Entry 2H48 (X-ray diffraction, 2.20 A resolution); this record covers chains B and C of the 3 polymer chains in the assembly.

Chain B:
Name: Caspase 1, isoform gamma
Source organism: Homo sapiens
Notes: EC 3.4.22.36; fragment: small subunit, residues 317-404
UniProt: P29466 (CASP1_HUMAN); residue numbers follow UniProt; this construct covers 317-404
Sequence (88 residues; numbered 317 to 404; the number before each row is that of its first residue):
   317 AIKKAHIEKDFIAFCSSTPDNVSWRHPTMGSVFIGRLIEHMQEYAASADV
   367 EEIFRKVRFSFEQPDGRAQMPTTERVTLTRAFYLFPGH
Differences from the reference sequence: engineered mutation Ala362 (Cys in P29466), Ala364 (Cys in P29466), Ala397 (Cys in P29466)
UniProt features mapped onto this chain:
  - mutagenesis: Ile318 to Lys320 (Abolished ability to cleave IL18), Ile318 (I318N: Mediates autoprocessing but is unable to interact with Gasdermin-D (GSDMD) and mediate its cleavage), Lys320 (K320A: Abolishes cleavage of Gasdermin-D (GSDMD))
From the paper describing this entry:
  - mutagenesis - E390A (460-fold): decreased catalytic activity

Chain C:
Name: N-[(benzyloxy)carbonyl]-L-valyl-N-[(2S)-1-carboxy-4-fluoro-3-oxobutan-2-yl]-L-alaninamide
Sequence (5 residues; numbered 1 to 5; the number before each row is that of its first residue):
     1 XVADX
Modified residues: PHQ (benzyl chlorocarbonate) at position 1; CF0 (fluoromethane) at position 5

Chain B / chain C interface:
Contacting residue pairs - 15 pairs, chain B then chain C:
  Ser339(B) - Val2(C)
  Ser339(B) - Ala3(C)
  Ser339(B) - Asp4(C)  hydrogen bond (backbone-backbone)
  Trp340(B) - PHQ_1(C)
  Trp340(B) - Val2(C)
  Trp340(B) - Ala3(C)
  Arg341(B) - PHQ_1(C)
  Arg341(B) - Val2(C)  hydrogen bond (backbone-backbone)
  Arg341(B) - Ala3(C)
  Arg341(B) - Asp4(C)  salt bridge
  His342(B) - PHQ_1(C)
  Pro343(B) - PHQ_1(C)
  Ser347(B) - Asp4(C)
  Val348(B) - PHQ_1(C)
  Arg383(B) - PHQ_1(C)
Other interface residues (no listed pair), chain B (9 interface residues in all): Val338

In short:
The interface between chain B and chain C involves 9 residues on one side and 4 on the other, with 2 hydrogen
bonds and 1 salt bridge. Polar pairs include Arg341(B)-Asp4(C), Ser339(B)-Asp4(C) and Arg341(B)-Val2(C).
Curated annotation (UniProt) lists 3 mutagenesis sites on chain B. The paper reports that E390A of chain B
reduces catalytic activity.
Chain B is Caspase 1, isoform gamma (Homo sapiens) and chain C is
N-[(benzyloxy)carbonyl]-L-valyl-N-[(2S)-1-carboxy-4-fluoro-3-oxobutan-2-yl]-L-alaninamide; the structure,
Crystal structure of human caspase-1 (Cys362->Ala, Cys364->Ala, Cys397->Ala) in complex with
3-[2-(2-benzyloxycarbonylamino-3-methyl-butyrylamino)-propionylamino]-4-oxo-pentanoic acid (z-VAD-FMK), was
determined by X-ray diffraction together with 2HBQ, 2HBR, 2HBY, 2HBZ and 2FQQ from the same study.
